Entry 6BR2 (X-ray diffraction, 3.18 A resolution); this record covers chain A.

# Chain A
Molecule: Nuclear receptor ROR-gamma
Source organism: Homo sapiens
Reference sequence: P51449 (RORG_HUMAN); numbering as in UniProt (aligned over 265-479)
Chain sequence (215 residues; each row starts with the number of its first residue):
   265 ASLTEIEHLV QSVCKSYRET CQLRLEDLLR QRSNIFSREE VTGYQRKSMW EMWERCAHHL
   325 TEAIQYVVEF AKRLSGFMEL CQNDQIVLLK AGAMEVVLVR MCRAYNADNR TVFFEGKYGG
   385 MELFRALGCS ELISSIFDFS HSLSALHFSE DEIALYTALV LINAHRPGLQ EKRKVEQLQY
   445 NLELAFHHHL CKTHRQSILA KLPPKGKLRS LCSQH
Small-molecule neighbours: E3S ((1R)-N-(4-tert-butyl-3-fluorophenyl)-6-methoxy-2-[(3-oxo-2,3-dihydro-1,2-oxazol-5-yl)acetyl]-1,2,3,4-tetrahydroisoquinoline-1-carboxamide): C285, Q286, L287, C320, H323, L324, A327, R364, M365, R367, A368, V376, F377, F378, E379, G380, F388, L391, I397, I400, F401

# In short
Bound to chain A: compound E3S.
Chain A is Nuclear receptor ROR-gamma (Homo sapiens); the structure, Structure of RORgt in complex with a
novel isoquinoline inverse agonist, was determined by X-ray diffraction, deposited together with 6BR3.
